PDB entry 1NQP | X-ray diffraction, 1.73 A resolution | chains A and D of the 4 polymer chains in the assembly

# Chain A
Molecule: Hemoglobin alpha chain
Source organism: Homo sapiens
UniProt: P69905 (HBA_HUMAN); residues 1-141 here = UniProt positions 1-141
Sequence (141 residues; numbered 1 to 141; the number before each row is that of its first residue):
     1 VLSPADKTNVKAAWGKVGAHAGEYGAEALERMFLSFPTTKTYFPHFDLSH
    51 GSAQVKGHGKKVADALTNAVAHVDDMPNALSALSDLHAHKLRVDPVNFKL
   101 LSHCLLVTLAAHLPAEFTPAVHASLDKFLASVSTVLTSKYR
Swiss-Prot annotation at these positions:
  - site: Lys61 (Not glycated)
  - natural variant: Asp6 (A6D: In J-Toronto; this construct carries the variant), Ala13 (A13D: In J-Paris 1/J-Aljezur), Glu27 (A27E: In Shenyang; this construct carries the variant), Lys61 (K61N: In Zambia; deletion: In Clinic), Asp64 (A64D: In Pontoise; this construct carries the variant), Asp75 (D75A: In Lille; D75G: In Chapel Hill; D75N: In G-Pest), Ala111 (A111D: In Petah Tikva)

# Chain D
Molecule: Hemoglobin beta chain
Source organism: Homo sapiens
UniProt: P02023; residues 1-146 here = UniProt positions 1-146
Sequence (146 residues; numbered 1 to 146; the number before each row is that of its first residue):
     1 VHLTPEEKSAVTALWGKVNVDEVGGKALGRLLVVYPWTQRFFESFGDLST
    51 PDAVMGNPKVKAHGKKVLGAFSDGLAHLDNLKGTFATLSELHCDKLHVDP
   101 ENFRLLGNVLVCVLAHHFGKEFTPPVQAAYQKVVAGVANALAHKYH
Sequence notes: variant Lys26 (Glu in P02023)

# Chain A / chain D interface
Residue-residue contacts - 15 pairs, chain A then chain D:
  Thr38(A) - His97(D)
  Thr41(A) - Arg40(D)  hydrogen bond (backbone-side chain)
  Tyr42(A) - Arg40(D)
  Leu91(A) - Arg40(D)
  Arg92(A) - Trp37(D)
  Arg92(A) - Gln39(D)  hydrogen bond (side chain-backbone)
  Arg92(A) - Arg40(D)
  Arg92(A) - Glu43(D)  salt bridge
  Val93(A) - Trp37(D)
  Asp94(A) - Trp37(D)
  Asp94(A) - Asp99(D)
  Asp94(A) - Asn102(D)  hydrogen bond
  Pro95(A) - Trp37(D)
  Val96(A) - Asp99(D)
  Lys139(A) - Pro36(D)

# Overview
10 residues of chain A and 8 residues of chain D are in contact, with 3 hydrogen bonds and 1 salt bridge.
Polar pairs include Arg92(A)-Glu43(D), Thr41(A)-Arg40(D) and Arg92(A)-Gln39(D).
Chain A is Hemoglobin alpha chain and chain D is Hemoglobin beta chain, both from Homo sapiens; the structure,
Crystal structure of Human hemoglobin E at 1.73 A resolution, was determined by X-ray diffraction.
